PDB entry 3JVR | X-ray diffraction, 1.76 A resolution | chain A

Chain A:
Protein: Serine/threonine-protein kinase Chk1
From: Homo sapiens
Notes: EC 2.7.11.1; fragment: kinase domain
UniProtKB: O14757 (CHK1_HUMAN); residue numbers follow UniProt; this construct covers 2-272
Amino-acid sequence (271 residues; row label = number of the first residue in the row):
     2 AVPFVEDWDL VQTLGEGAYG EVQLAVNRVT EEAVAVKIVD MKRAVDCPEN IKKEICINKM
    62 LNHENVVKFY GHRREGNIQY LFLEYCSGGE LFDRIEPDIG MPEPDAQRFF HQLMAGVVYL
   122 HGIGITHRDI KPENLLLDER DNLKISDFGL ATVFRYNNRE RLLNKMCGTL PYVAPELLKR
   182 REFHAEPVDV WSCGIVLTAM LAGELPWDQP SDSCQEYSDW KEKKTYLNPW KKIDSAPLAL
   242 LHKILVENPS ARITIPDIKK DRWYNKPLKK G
Disordered / not traced: 18-21, 43-49, 77-78
Curated features (UniProtKB/Swiss-Prot):
  - active site: Asp130 (Proton acceptor)
  - binding site (ATP): Leu15 to Val23, Lys38
  - cross-link: Lys132 (Glycyl lysine isopeptide (Lys-Gly) (interchain with G-Cter in ubiquitin))
  - mutagenesis: Lys38 (K38R: Abolishes kinase activity), Asp130 (D130A: Abolishes kinase activity), Lys132 (K132R: Strong reduction of chromatin-associated CHK1 ubiquitination)
Ligand contacts: AGX ((1S)-1-(1H-benzimidazol-2-yl)ethyl (3,4-dichlorophenyl)carbamate): Phe93, Asp94, Arg95, Ile96, Glu97, Pro98, Pro133, Tyr173, Ala200, Gly204, Glu205, Leu206

Overview:
Bound to chain A: compound AGX. From UniProt: active-site residue Asp130, 10 ATP-binding residues and 3
mutagenesis sites.
Chain A is Serine/threonine-protein kinase Chk1 (Homo sapiens); the structure, Characterization of the Chk1
allosteric inhibitor binding site, was determined by X-ray diffraction (same publication as 3JVS).
